PDB entry 4OBK | X-ray diffraction, 1.65 A resolution | chains A and C of the 3 polymer chains in the assembly

Chain A:
Protein: HIV-1 Protease
From: Human immunodeficiency virus type 1
Notes: EC 3.4.23.16
UniProtKB: P03369 (POL_HV1A2); residues 1-99 here correspond to UniProt positions 491-589 (UniProt number = residue number + 490)
Amino-acid sequence (99 residues; row label = number of the first residue in the row):
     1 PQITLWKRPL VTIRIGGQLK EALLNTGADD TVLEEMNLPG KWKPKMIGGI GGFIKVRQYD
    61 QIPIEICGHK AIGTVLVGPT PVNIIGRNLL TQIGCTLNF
Construct notes: engineered mutation K7 (Gln497 in P03369), N25 (Asp515 in P03369), I64 (Val554 in P03369)
Curated features (UniProtKB/Swiss-Prot):
  - region (Dimerization of protease): P1 to L5, G49 to K55, N88 to F99
  - site: F99 (Cleavage)
Reported in the primary citation:
  - mutagenesis - D25N: abolished catalytic activity (citing earlier work)

Chain C:
Protein: p1-p6 peptide
UniProtKB: P03349 (GAG_HV1A2); residues 1-10 here correspond to UniProt positions 446-455 (UniProt number = residue number + 445)
Amino-acid sequence (10 residues; row label = number of the first residue in the row):
     1 RPGNFFQNRP
Construct notes: engineered mutation F6 (Leu451 in P03349), N8 (Ser453 in P03349)

How chain A and chain C interact:
Contacting residue pairs (27; chain A residue first):
  R8(A) - R1(C)
  R8(A) - P2(C)  hydrogen bond (side chain-backbone)
  R8(A) - G3(C)
  L23(A) - F5(C)  hydrophobic
  N25(A) - F5(C)  hydrogen bond (side chain-backbone)
  G27(A) - F6(C)
  G27(A) - Q7(C)  hydrogen bond (backbone-backbone)
  A28(A) - Q7(C)
  D29(A) - Q7(C)  hydrogen bond (backbone-side chain)
  D29(A) - N8(C)
  D29(A) - R9(C)  salt bridge
  D30(A) - Q7(C)  hydrogen bond (backbone-side chain)
  D30(A) - R9(C)
  M46(A) - P10(C)
  I47(A) - Q7(C)
  I47(A) - N8(C)
  I47(A) - P10(C)
  G48(A) - Q7(C)
  G48(A) - N8(C)  hydrogen bond (backbone-backbone)
  G49(A) - F6(C)
  G49(A) - N8(C)
  I50(A) - N4(C)
  I50(A) - F6(C)
  P81(A) - F5(C)  hydrophobic
  V82(A) - F5(C)  hydrophobic
  I84(A) - F5(C)  hydrophobic
  R87(A) - R9(C)
Other interface residues (no listed pair), chain A (19 interface residues in all): V32, K45, F53
The authors on this interface:
  - interface residues, chain A: G27(A), D30(A), G48(A)

Summary:
19 residues of chain A face 10 of chain C across their interface; the contacts include 6 hydrogen bonds and 1
salt bridge. Polar pairs include D29(A)-R9(C), R8(A)-P2(C) and N25(A)-F5(C). The paper reports that D25N of
chain A abolishes catalytic activity; interface residues G27(A), D30(A) and G48(A).
Here chain A is HIV-1 Protease (Human immunodeficiency virus type 1) and chain C is p1-p6 peptide. Entry 4OBK
(Crystal structure of inactive HIV-1 protease in complex with the P1-P6 substrate variant (L449F/S451N)) was
determined by X-ray diffraction (same publication as 4OBD, 4OBF, 4OBG, 4OBH and 4OBJ).
